PDB entry 7UWN | electron microscopy, 3.01 A resolution | chains A and B of the 7 polymer chains in the assembly

# Chain A (and B)
Molecule: Interleukin-17A
Organism: Homo sapiens
Notes: chain B of this document is another copy of the same molecule, construct and numbering; everything in this record applies to it too
Reference sequence: Q16552 (IL17_HUMAN); residues 24-155 here = UniProt positions 24-155
Chain sequence (170 residues; each row starts with the number of its first residue):
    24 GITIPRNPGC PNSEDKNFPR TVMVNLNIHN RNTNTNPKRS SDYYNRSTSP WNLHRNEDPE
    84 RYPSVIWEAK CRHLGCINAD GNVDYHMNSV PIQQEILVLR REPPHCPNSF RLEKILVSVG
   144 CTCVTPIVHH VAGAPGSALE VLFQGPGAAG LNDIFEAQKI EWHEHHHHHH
Not modelled in the structure: 24-33, 53-60, 128-129, 155-193 (chain B: 24-41, 153-193)
Disulfides: Cys-94/Cys-144, Cys-99/Cys-146
Covalently attached groups: N-acetylglucosamine (NAG) linked to Asn-68
Construct notes: expression tag (156-193)

# How chain A and chain B interact
Pairs across the interface (106; chain A residue first):
  Asn-35(A) / Met-46(B)
  Ser-36(A) / Met-46(B)
  Glu-37(A) / Met-46(B)
  Asp-38(A) / Met-46(B)
  Arg-43(A) / Val-47(B)
  Arg-43(A) / Asn-48(B)
  Arg-43(A) / Leu-49(B)  hydrogen bond (backbone-backbone)
  Arg-43(A) / Asn-50(B)
  Thr-44(A) / Val-47(B)
  Thr-44(A) / Asn-48(B)  hydrogen bond
  Val-45(A) / Val-45(B)
  Val-45(A) / Met-46(B)
  Val-45(A) / Val-47(B)  hydrogen bond (backbone-backbone)
  Val-45(A) / Leu-49(B)  hydrophobic
  Val-45(A) / Phe-133(B)  hydrophobic
  Met-46(A) / Thr-44(B)  hydrogen bond
  Met-46(A) / Val-45(B)
  Met-46(A) / Asn-131(B)
  Met-46(A) / Phe-133(B)
  Val-47(A) / Arg-43(B)
  Val-47(A) / Thr-44(B)
  Val-47(A) / Val-45(B)  hydrogen bond (backbone-backbone)
  Val-47(A) / Val-47(B)  hydrophobic
  Val-47(A) / Leu-122(B)  hydrophobic
  Val-47(A) / Asn-131(B)  hydrogen bond (backbone-side chain)
  Val-47(A) / Phe-133(B)
  Val-47(A) / Arg-134(B)
  Val-47(A) / Leu-135(B)
  Asn-48(A) / Arg-43(B)
  Asn-48(A) / Asn-131(B)
  Asn-48(A) / Phe-133(B)  hydrogen bond (backbone-backbone)
  Asn-48(A) / Arg-134(B)
  Leu-49(A) / Pro-42(B)
  Leu-49(A) / Arg-43(B)
  Asn-50(A) / Arg-134(B)
  Asn-50(A) / Leu-135(B)
  Asn-50(A) / Glu-136(B)  hydrogen bond
  Ile-51(A) / Leu-135(B)  hydrogen bond (backbone-backbone)
  Ile-51(A) / Glu-136(B)
  Ile-51(A) / Lys-137(B)  hydrogen bond (backbone-backbone)
  His-52(A) / Lys-137(B)  hydrogen bond (side chain-backbone)
  Tyr-66(A) / Val-113(B)
  Tyr-66(A) / Val-147(B)  hydrophobic
  Arg-69(A) / Val-147(B)
  Arg-69(A) / Thr-148(B)  hydrogen bond (backbone-backbone)
  Arg-69(A) / Ile-150(B)
  Ser-70(A) / Thr-145(B)  hydrogen bond
  Ser-70(A) / Cys-146(B)
  Ser-70(A) / Val-147(B)
  Thr-71(A) / Cys-146(B)  hydrogen bond (backbone-backbone)
  Tyr-85(A) / Leu-120(B)  hydrophobic
  Met-110(A) / Thr-71(B)
  Val-113(A) / Tyr-66(B)  hydrophobic
  Pro-114(A) / Tyr-66(B)  hydrogen bond (backbone-side chain)
  Ile-115(A) / Trp-74(B)  hydrophobic
  Ile-115(A) / Val-142(B)
  Ile-115(A) / Gly-143(B)
  Gln-117(A) / Val-142(B)
  Glu-118(A) / Asn-55(B)  hydrogen bond
  Ile-119(A) / Gln-117(B)
  Leu-120(A) / Tyr-85(B)  hydrophobic
  Leu-120(A) / Leu-120(B)
  Leu-122(A) / Val-47(B)  hydrophobic
  Leu-122(A) / Leu-120(B)  hydrophobic
  Arg-123(A) / Arg-54(B)
  Glu-125(A) / Asn-48(B)
  Asn-131(A) / Pro-42(B)
  Asn-131(A) / Val-45(B)
  Asn-131(A) / Met-46(B)  hydrogen bond (backbone-backbone)
  Ser-132(A) / Met-46(B)  hydrogen bond (side chain-backbone)
  Phe-133(A) / Met-46(B)  hydrogen bond (backbone-backbone)
  Phe-133(A) / Val-47(B)
  Phe-133(A) / Asn-48(B)  hydrogen bond (backbone-backbone)
  Arg-134(A) / Asn-48(B)
  Arg-134(A) / Asn-50(B)  hydrogen bond (side chain-backbone)
  Arg-134(A) / His-52(B)
  Leu-135(A) / Val-47(B)  hydrophobic
  Leu-135(A) / Asn-48(B)
  Leu-135(A) / Leu-49(B)  hydrophobic
  Leu-135(A) / Ile-51(B)  hydrophobic
  Leu-135(A) / His-52(B)  hydrogen bond (backbone-backbone)
  Glu-136(A) / His-52(B)
  Glu-136(A) / Arg-54(B)  salt bridge
  Lys-137(A) / Ile-51(B)
  Lys-137(A) / His-52(B)
  Lys-137(A) / Asn-53(B)
  Lys-137(A) / Arg-54(B)
  Lys-137(A) / Asn-55(B)  hydrogen bond (backbone-backbone)
  Leu-139(A) / Asn-55(B)
  Val-140(A) / Gln-117(B)
  Val-142(A) / Ile-115(B)  hydrophobic
  Val-142(A) / Gln-117(B)
  Val-142(A) / Val-142(B)  hydrophobic
  Gly-143(A) / Ile-115(B)
  Thr-145(A) / Tyr-66(B)
  Thr-145(A) / Trp-74(B)
  Thr-145(A) / Ile-115(B)
  Thr-145(A) / Cys-144(B)
  Thr-145(A) / Thr-145(B)
  Cys-146(A) / Ser-70(B)  hydrogen bond (backbone-side chain)
  Cys-146(A) / Thr-71(B)
  Val-147(A) / Tyr-66(B)  hydrophobic
  Val-147(A) / Arg-69(B)
  Val-147(A) / Ser-70(B)
  Thr-148(A) / Arg-69(B)  hydrogen bond (side chain-backbone)
  Ile-150(A) / Arg-69(B)
Interface residues without a listed pair, chain A (51 interface residues in all): Asp-65, Ser-72, Ile-89, Ile-138, Cys-144
Interface residues without a listed pair, chain B (44 interface residues in all): Pro-86, Gln-116, Glu-118, Ile-119, Pro-149

# Summary
Chain A and chain B form an interface of 51 and 44 residues respectively, with 25 hydrogen bonds and 1 salt
bridge. Polar contacts include Glu-136(A)/Arg-54(B), Thr-44(A)/Asn-48(B) and Met-46(A)/Thr-44(B). Covalently
linked N-acetylglucosamine: at Asn-68(A).
Both chains are Interleukin-17A (Homo sapiens). Entry 7UWN (Structure of the IL-17A-IL-17RA-IL-17RC ternary
complex) was determined by electron microscopy, deposited together with 7UWJ, 7UWK, 7UWL and 7UWM.
